PDB entry 1JLG | X-ray diffraction, 2.60 A resolution | chains A and B

== Chain A ==
Name: HIV-1 RT A-chain
Source organism: HIV-1 M:B_HXB2R
Notes: EC 2.7.7.49; fragment: p66
UniProt: P04585 (POL_HV1H2); residues 1-560 here correspond to UniProt positions 587-1146 (UniProt number = residue number + 586)
Chain sequence (560 residues; row label = number of the first residue in the row):
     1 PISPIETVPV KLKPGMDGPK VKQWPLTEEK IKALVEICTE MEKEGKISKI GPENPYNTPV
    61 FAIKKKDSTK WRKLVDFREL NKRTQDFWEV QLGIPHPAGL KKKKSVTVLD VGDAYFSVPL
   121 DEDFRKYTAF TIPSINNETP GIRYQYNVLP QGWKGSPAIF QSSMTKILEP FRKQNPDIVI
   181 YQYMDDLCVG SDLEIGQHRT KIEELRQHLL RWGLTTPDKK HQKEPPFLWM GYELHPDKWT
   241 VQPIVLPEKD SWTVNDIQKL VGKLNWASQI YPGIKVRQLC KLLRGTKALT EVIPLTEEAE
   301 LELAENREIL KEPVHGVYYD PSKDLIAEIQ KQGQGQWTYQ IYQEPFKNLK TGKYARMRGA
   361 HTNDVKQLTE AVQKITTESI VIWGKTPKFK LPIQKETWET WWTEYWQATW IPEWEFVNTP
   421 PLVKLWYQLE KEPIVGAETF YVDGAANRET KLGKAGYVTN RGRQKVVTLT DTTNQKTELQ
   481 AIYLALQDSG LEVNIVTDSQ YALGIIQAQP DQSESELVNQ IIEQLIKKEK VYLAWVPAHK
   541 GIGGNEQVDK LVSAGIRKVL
Not modelled in the structure: 1, 67-73, 540-560
Differences from the reference sequence: engineered mutation Cys188 (Tyr343 in P04585); modified residue (280)
Modified positions: Cys188 (3-sulfinoalanine; CSD); Cys280 (3-sulfinoalanine; CSD)
Small-molecule neighbours: UC-781 (UC1; 2-methyl-furan-3-carbothioic acid [4-chloro-3-(3-methyl-but-2-enyloxy)-phenyl]-amide): Pro95, Leu100, Lys101, Lys103, Val106, Val179, Tyr181, Cys188, Val189, Gly190, Phe227, Trp229, Leu234, His235, Pro236, Tyr318
UniProt features mapped onto this chain:
  - binding site (Mg(2+)): Asp186
  - site: Trp402 (Essential for RT p66/p51 heterodimerization)

== Chain B ==
Name: HIV-1 RT B-chain
Source organism: HIV-1 M:B_HXB2R
Notes: EC 2.7.7.49; fragment: p51
UniProt: P04585 (POL_HV1H2); residues 1-440 here correspond to UniProt positions 587-1026 (UniProt number = residue number + 586)
Chain sequence (440 residues; numbered 1 to 440; the number before each row is that of its first residue):
     1 PISPIETVPV KLKPGMDGPK VKQWPLTEEK IKALVEICTE MEKEGKISKI GPENPYNTPV
    61 FAIKKKDSTK WRKLVDFREL NKRTQDFWEV QLGIPHPAGL KKKKSVTVLD VGDAYFSVPL
   121 DEDFRKYTAF TIPSINNETP GIRYQYNVLP QGWKGSPAIF QSSMTKILEP FRKQNPDIVI
   181 YQYMDDLCVG SDLEIGQHRT KIEELRQHLL RWGLTTPDKK HQKEPPFLWM GYELHPDKWT
   241 VQPIVLPEKD SWTVNDIQKL VGKLNWASQI YPGIKVRQLC KLLRGTKALT EVIPLTEEAE
   301 LELAENREIL KEPVHGVYYD PSKDLIAEIQ KQGQGQWTYQ IYQEPFKNLK TGKYARMRGA
   361 HTNDVKQLTE AVQKITTESI VIWGKTPKFK LPIQKETWET WWTEYWQATW IPEWEFVNTP
   421 PLVKLWYQLE KEPIVGAETF
Not modelled in the structure: 1-5, 89-92, 214-232, 434-440
Differences from the reference sequence: engineered mutation Cys188 (Tyr343 in P04585)
UniProt features mapped onto this chain:
  - binding site (Mg(2+)): Asp186
  - site: Trp402 (Essential for RT p66/p51 heterodimerization)

== How chain A and chain B interact ==
Pairs across the interface (98):
  Val8(A) with Glu53(B)
  Pro9(A) with Glu53(B)
  Gln85(A) with Glu53(B), hydrogen bond (side chain-backbone)
  Asp86(A) with Pro55(B)
  Phe87(A) with Pro52(B); Glu53(B); Pro55(B)
  Trp88(A) with Pro52(B), hydrogen bond (backbone-backbone); Asn54(B); Pro55(B); Asn57(B); Arg143(B)
  Gln91(A) with Asn137(B), hydrogen bond; Thr139(B); Pro140(B); Gly141(B)
  Gly93(A) with Asn137(B)
  Ile94(A) with Asn137(B)
  Pro95(A) with Asn136(B); Asn137(B)
  His96(A) with Asn136(B), hydrogen bond (backbone-side chain)
  Gly99(A) with Asn136(B); Glu138(B)
  Ala158(A) with Pro52(B), hydrophobic
  Gln161(A) with Pro140(B)
  Ser162(A) with Pro52(B)
  Glu169(A) with Lys49(B), salt bridge
  Tyr181(A) with Glu138(B)
  Lys366(A) with Gln394(B)
  Glu370(A) with Gln394(B), hydrogen bond
  Gln373(A) with Glu396(B); Thr400(B), hydrogen bond; Trp401(B)
  Thr376(A) with Trp401(B)
  Thr377(A) with Thr400(B)
  Ile380(A) with Leu26(B)
  Val381(A) with Ile135(B); Asn136(B), hydrogen bond (backbone-backbone)
  Ile382(A) with Ile135(B); Asn136(B)
  Trp383(A) with Ile135(B)
  Gly384(A) with Leu26(B); Thr27(B); Glu28(B), hydrogen bond (backbone-backbone); Ile135(B)
  Glu399(A) with His361(B), salt bridge
  Trp402(A) with Lys331(B), hydrogen bond (backbone-side chain); His361(B); Thr362(B); Asp364(B), hydrogen bond
  Thr403(A) with Gly333(B); Gln334(B), hydrogen bond
  Glu404(A) with Gly333(B); Gln334(B), hydrogen bond
  Tyr405(A) with Lys331(B), hydrogen bond (backbone-side chain)
  Trp406(A) with Lys331(B); Val417(B); Asn418(B); Thr419(B)
  Gln407(A) with Lys331(B), hydrogen bond (backbone-side chain); Asp364(B); Pro392(B); Ile393(B); Gln394(B)
  Ala408(A) with Asp364(B); Leu368(B), hydrophobic; Pro392(B), hydrogen bond (backbone-backbone); Ile393(B), hydrophobic
  Thr409(A) with Asp364(B), hydrogen bond (backbone-side chain)
  Trp410(A) with Thr362(B), hydrogen bond (side chain-backbone); Asn363(B); Val365(B), hydrophobic; Trp401(B); Tyr405(B)
  Pro412(A) with Trp401(B), hydrophobic
  Pro433(A) with Asn255(B); Thr290(B)
  Ile434(A) with Thr290(B)
  Val435(A) with Thr290(B)
  Thr439(A) with Ala288(B); Leu289(B)
  Tyr441(A) with Val254(B); Thr286(B); Lys287(B), hydrogen bond (side chain-backbone)
  Thr459(A) with Thr286(B)
  Asn460(A) with Thr286(B); Lys287(B); Ala288(B)
  Leu503(A) with Pro421(B), hydrophobic
  Gln507(A) with Thr419(B); Pro421(B)
  Tyr532(A) with Asn255(B), hydrogen bond; Leu289(B), hydrophobic
  Trp535(A) with Leu422(B), hydrophobic
  Val536(A) with Gln258(B)
  Pro537(A) with Val261(B), hydrophobic; Gly262(B); Asn265(B)
Other interface residues (no listed pair), chain A (60 interface residues in all): Leu100, Ile159, Thr165, Lys385, Glu432, Val458, Asn494, Val496, Ala534
Other interface residues (no listed pair), chain B (59 interface residues in all): Lys20, Pro25, Tyr56, Thr131, Lys259, Gly285, Gln332, Trp337, Thr397, Pro420

== Summary ==
60 residues of chain A and 59 residues of chain B are in contact, with 19 hydrogen bonds and 2 salt bridges.
Among the polar pairs are Glu169(A)-Lys49(B), Glu399(A)-His361(B) and Gln85(A)-Glu53(B). Ligands of chain A:
UC-781.
Here chain A is HIV-1 RT A-chain and chain B is HIV-1 RT B-chain, both from HIV-1 M:B_HXB2R. Entry 1JLG
(Crystal structure of Y188C mutant HIV-1 reverse transcriptase in complex with uc-781) was determined by X-ray
diffraction together with 1JKH, 1JLA, 1JLB, 1JLC, 1JLE and 1JLF from the same study.
